Entry 1DQA (X-ray diffraction, 2.00 A resolution); this record covers chains C and D of the 4 polymer chains in the assembly.

[Chain C (and D)]
Molecule: Protein (hmg-CoA reductase)
Source organism: Homo sapiens
Notes: EC 1.1.1.34; fragment: catalytic portion; chain D of this document is another copy of the same molecule, construct and numbering; everything in this record applies to it too
UniProtKB: P04035 (HMDH_HUMAN); residue numbers follow UniProt; this construct covers 422-888
Amino-acid sequence (467 residues; row label = number of the first residue in the row):
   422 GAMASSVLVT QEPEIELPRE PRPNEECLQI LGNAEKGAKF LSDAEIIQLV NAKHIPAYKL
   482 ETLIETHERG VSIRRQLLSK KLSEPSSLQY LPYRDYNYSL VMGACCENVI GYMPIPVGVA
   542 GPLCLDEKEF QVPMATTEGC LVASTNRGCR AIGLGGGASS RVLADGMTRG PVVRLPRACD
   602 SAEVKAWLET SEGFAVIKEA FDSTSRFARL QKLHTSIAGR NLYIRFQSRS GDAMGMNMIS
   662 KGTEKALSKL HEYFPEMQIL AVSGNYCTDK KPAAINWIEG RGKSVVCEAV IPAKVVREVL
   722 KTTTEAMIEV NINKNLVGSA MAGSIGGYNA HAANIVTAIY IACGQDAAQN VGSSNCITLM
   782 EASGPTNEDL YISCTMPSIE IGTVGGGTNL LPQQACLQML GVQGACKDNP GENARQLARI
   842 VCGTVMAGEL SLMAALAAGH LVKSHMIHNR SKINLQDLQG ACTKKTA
Disordered / not traced: 422-467, 872-888 (chain D: 422-476, 873-888)
Sequence notes: engineered mutation I485 (Met in P04035)
Residues lining bound ligands:
  - coenzyme A (COA), molecule 1: P477, Y479, E528
  - coenzyme A (COA), molecule 2: E559, G560, C561, L562, A564, S565, N567, R568, R571, V720, K722, H752, N755, S852, L853, A856, L862, S865, H866, H869
  - 3-hydroxy-3-methyl-glutaric acid (MAH), molecule 1: E559, K735, A751, H752, N755, L853, L857, L862, H866
  - 3-hydroxy-3-methyl-glutaric acid (MAH), molecule 2: R590, M657, S684, N686, C688, D690, K691, K692
  - NADP (NAP; NADP nicotinamide-adenine-dinucleotide phosphate), molecule 1: T558, E559, L862, H866, N870, R871
  - NADP (NAP), molecule 2: R590, S626, R627, F628, S651, G652, D653, A654, M655, G656, M657, N658, M659, S661, D690, K691, D767, Q770, V805, G806, G807, G808, A826, P831
What the authors report for this chain:
  - binding site for coenzyme A: Y479, A564, S565, N567, R568, R571, K722, S852, S865, H866
  - binding site for NADP: E559, R590, S626 to F628, D653, M655, G656, M657, N658, M659, D767, V805, N870, R871
  - binding site for 3-hydroxy-3-methyl-glutaric acid: E559, R590, S684 to K692, K735, N755, L853
  - catalytic residues: K691, D767, H866
  - catalytic residues: E559 (proposed by the authors, not directly observed)
  - conformationally variable residues (order/disorder transition): N870, R871
  - post-translational modification sites: S872 (citing earlier work)
  - mutagenesis - M485I: unchanged catalytic activity

[How chain C and chain D interact]
Contacting residue pairs (246):
  Y479(C) - N567(D)
  L499(C) - Q552(D)
  K502(C) - Q552(D)
  L503(C) - M820(D)
  S508(C) - A816(D)
  S508(C) - Q819(D)  hydrogen bond
  L509(C) - M820(D)  hydrophobic
  Y511(C) - L812(D)  hydrophobic
  Y511(C) - P813(D)
  L512(C) - A816(D)
  Y517(C) - P535(D)  hydrophobic
  V522(C) - P537(D)  hydrophobic
  G524(C) - I868(D)
  G524(C) - H869(D)
  G524(C) - N870(D)
  G524(C) - R871(D)  hydrogen bond (backbone-backbone)
  A525(C) - T558(D)
  A525(C) - G560(D)  hydrogen bond (backbone-backbone)
  A525(C) - H869(D)  hydrogen bond (backbone-backbone)
  A525(C) - N870(D)  hydrogen bond (backbone-side chain)
  A525(C) - R871(D)
  C526(C) - T557(D)
  C526(C) - T558(D)  hydrogen bond (side chain-backbone)
  C526(C) - E559(D)  hydrogen bond (backbone-backbone)
  C526(C) - G560(D)  hydrogen bond (backbone-backbone)
  C526(C) - H869(D)
  C527(C) - P537(D)  hydrophobic
  C527(C) - G539(D)
  C527(C) - V563(D)  hydrophobic
  E528(C) - G539(D)
  E528(C) - G560(D)
  E528(C) - C561(D)  hydrogen bond (side chain-backbone)
  E528(C) - L562(D)
  E528(C) - V563(D)  hydrogen bond (side chain-backbone)
  E528(C) - A564(D)  hydrogen bond (side chain-backbone)
  E528(C) - H869(D)
  N529(C) - G539(D)
  N529(C) - V540(D)  hydrogen bond (side chain-backbone)
  V530(C) - V538(D)
  I531(C) - V538(D)  hydrogen bond (backbone-backbone)
  I531(C) - V540(D)  hydrophobic
  I531(C) - M820(D)  hydrophobic
  G532(C) - P537(D)
  G532(C) - V538(D)  hydrogen bond (backbone-backbone)
  Y533(C) - P535(D)  hydrophobic
  Y533(C) - I536(D)
  Y533(C) - V538(D)
  M534(C) - M534(D)
  M534(C) - P535(D)
  M534(C) - I536(D)  hydrogen bond (backbone-backbone)
  M534(C) - V538(D)  hydrophobic
  M534(C) - I762(D)
  M534(C) - A763(D)
  M534(C) - P813(D)
  M534(C) - Q814(D)  hydrogen bond
  M534(C) - C817(D)  hydrophobic
  P535(C) - Y517(D)  hydrophobic
  P535(C) - Y533(D)  hydrophobic
  P535(C) - M534(D)
  P535(C) - P813(D)
  P535(C) - Q814(D)
  I536(C) - Y533(D)
  I536(C) - M534(D)  hydrogen bond (backbone-backbone)
  I536(C) - I536(D)  hydrophobic
  I536(C) - I762(D)  hydrophobic
  I536(C) - Q814(D)
  P537(C) - Y517(D)
  P537(C) - V522(D)  hydrophobic
  P537(C) - C527(D)  hydrophobic
  P537(C) - G532(D)
  V538(C) - V530(D)
  V538(C) - I531(D)  hydrogen bond (backbone-backbone)
  V538(C) - G532(D)  hydrogen bond (backbone-backbone)
  V538(C) - Y533(D)
  V538(C) - M534(D)
  G539(C) - C527(D)
  G539(C) - E528(D)
  G539(C) - N529(D)
  V540(C) - N529(D)  hydrogen bond (backbone-side chain)
  V540(C) - I531(D)  hydrophobic
  Q552(C) - L499(D)
  Q552(C) - K502(D)
  T557(C) - C526(D)
  T558(C) - A525(D)
  T558(C) - C526(D)  hydrogen bond (backbone-side chain)
  T558(C) - G808(D)
  T558(C) - L811(D)
  E559(C) - C526(D)  hydrogen bond (backbone-backbone)
  E559(C) - K691(D)  salt bridge
  E559(C) - D767(D)
  G560(C) - A525(D)  hydrogen bond (backbone-backbone)
  G560(C) - C526(D)
  G560(C) - E528(D)
  C561(C) - E528(D)  hydrogen bond (backbone-side chain)
  L562(C) - E528(D)
  V563(C) - C527(D)  hydrophobic
  V563(C) - E528(D)  hydrogen bond (backbone-side chain)
  A564(C) - E528(D)  hydrogen bond (backbone-side chain)
  R595(C) - E730(D)  salt bridge
  R595(C) - N734(D)
  I638(C) - M742(D)
  A639(C) - V738(D)  hydrophobic
  A639(C) - M742(D)  hydrophobic
  N642(C) - N734(D)  hydrogen bond
  Y644(C) - N734(D)  hydrogen bond (side chain-backbone)
  Y644(C) - V738(D)
  Y644(C) - G739(D)
  Y644(C) - M742(D)  hydrophobic
  N658(C) - H866(D)
  N658(C) - M867(D)
  N658(C) - N870(D)  hydrogen bond
  N658(C) - R871(D)
  M659(C) - R871(D)
  S661(C) - V863(D)
  K662(C) - V863(D)
  K662(C) - M867(D)
  K662(C) - R871(D)
  E665(C) - V863(D)
  L681(C) - V731(D)
  L681(C) - N734(D)
  L681(C) - L857(D)
  V683(C) - L857(D)  hydrophobic
  V683(C) - L862(D)  hydrophobic
  S684(C) - K735(D)  hydrogen bond (backbone-side chain)
  G685(C) - K735(D)
  G685(C) - G739(D)
  N686(C) - K735(D)  hydrogen bond
  N686(C) - N736(D)  hydrogen bond
  N686(C) - G739(D)
  N686(C) - S740(D)  hydrogen bond
  N686(C) - A743(D)
  N686(C) - N750(D)  hydrogen bond (side chain-backbone)
  Y687(C) - M742(D)
  Y687(C) - A743(D)
  T689(C) - A743(D)
  K691(C) - E559(D)  salt bridge
  K691(C) - A754(D)
  K691(C) - N755(D)  hydrogen bond
  K692(C) - G748(D)
  K692(C) - N750(D)
  K692(C) - A751(D)  hydrogen bond (side chain-backbone)
  P693(C) - S745(D)  hydrogen bond (backbone-side chain)
  P693(C) - I746(D)
  P693(C) - G748(D)
  A694(C) - A743(D)
  A694(C) - G744(D)
  A695(C) - A743(D)  hydrogen bond (backbone-backbone)
  A695(C) - G744(D)  hydrogen bond (backbone-backbone)
  I696(C) - A743(D)  hydrogen bond (backbone-backbone)
  E730(C) - R595(D)  salt bridge
  E730(C) - L681(D)
  V731(C) - L681(D)
  N734(C) - R595(D)
  N734(C) - N642(D)  hydrogen bond
  N734(C) - Y644(D)  hydrogen bond (backbone-side chain)
  N734(C) - L681(D)
  K735(C) - S684(D)  hydrogen bond (side chain-backbone)
  K735(C) - G685(D)
  K735(C) - N686(D)  hydrogen bond
  N736(C) - N686(D)  hydrogen bond
  V738(C) - A639(D)  hydrophobic
  V738(C) - Y644(D)
  G739(C) - Y644(D)
  G739(C) - G685(D)
  G739(C) - N686(D)
  S740(C) - N686(D)  hydrogen bond
  M742(C) - S637(D)
  M742(C) - I638(D)
  M742(C) - Y644(D)  hydrophobic
  M742(C) - Y687(D)
  A743(C) - N686(D)
  A743(C) - T689(D)
  A743(C) - A694(D)
  A743(C) - A695(D)  hydrogen bond (backbone-backbone)
  A743(C) - I696(D)  hydrogen bond (backbone-backbone)
  G744(C) - A694(D)
  G744(C) - A695(D)  hydrogen bond (backbone-backbone)
  S745(C) - P693(D)  hydrogen bond (side chain-backbone)
  I746(C) - P693(D)
  G748(C) - N686(D)
  G748(C) - K692(D)
  N750(C) - N686(D)  hydrogen bond (backbone-side chain)
  N750(C) - K692(D)
  A751(C) - K692(D)  hydrogen bond (backbone-side chain)
  A754(C) - K691(D)
  A754(C) - A769(D)
  N755(C) - K691(D)  hydrogen bond
  N755(C) - A769(D)
  T758(C) - A768(D)
  T758(C) - A769(D)
  I762(C) - M534(D)
  I762(C) - I536(D)  hydrophobic
  I762(C) - I762(D)  hydrophobic
  A763(C) - M534(D)
  D767(C) - E559(D)
  A768(C) - T758(D)
  A769(C) - A754(D)
  A769(C) - N755(D)
  A769(C) - T758(D)
  A769(C) - N771(D)  hydrogen bond (backbone-side chain)
  N771(C) - A769(D)  hydrogen bond (side chain-backbone)
  N771(C) - V772(D)
  V772(C) - A754(D)  hydrophobic
  V772(C) - N771(D)
  G808(C) - T558(D)
  N810(C) - S872(D)
  L811(C) - T558(D)
  L812(C) - Y511(D)  hydrophobic
  P813(C) - Y511(D)
  P813(C) - M534(D)
  P813(C) - P535(D)
  Q814(C) - M534(D)  hydrogen bond
  Q814(C) - P535(D)
  A816(C) - S508(D)
  A816(C) - Y511(D)
  C817(C) - M534(D)  hydrophobic
  Q819(C) - E505(D)
  Q819(C) - S508(D)
  M820(C) - L499(D)  hydrophobic
  M820(C) - L503(D)
  M820(C) - S508(D)
  M820(C) - L509(D)  hydrophobic
  G822(C) - E505(D)
  L857(C) - L681(D)
  L857(C) - V683(D)  hydrophobic
  L862(C) - R590(D)
  L862(C) - V683(D)  hydrophobic
  V863(C) - S661(D)
  V863(C) - K662(D)
  V863(C) - E665(D)
  H866(C) - N658(D)
  M867(C) - N658(D)
  M867(C) - K662(D)
  I868(C) - G524(D)
  H869(C) - G524(D)
  H869(C) - A525(D)  hydrogen bond (backbone-backbone)
  H869(C) - C526(D)
  H869(C) - E528(D)
  N870(C) - G524(D)
  N870(C) - A525(D)
  N870(C) - N658(D)  hydrogen bond (backbone-side chain)
  R871(C) - G524(D)
  R871(C) - A525(D)
  R871(C) - N658(D)
  R871(C) - M659(D)
  R871(C) - K662(D)
Other interface residues (no listed pair), chain C (119 interface residues in all): S504, P513, A556, N567, R590, S637, A682, D690, G747, Q766, S775, G807, A858, G860
Other interface residues (no listed pair), chain D (121 interface residues in all): Y479, L512, P513, A556, V593, A682, D690, G747, G765, Q766, S775, G807, G822, A858, G860

[Summary]
119 residues of chain C and 121 residues of chain D are in contact; the contacts include 58 hydrogen bonds and
4 salt bridges. Among the polar pairs are E559(C)-K691(D), R595(C)-E730(D) and S508(C)-Q819(D). The paper
reports catalytic residues K691(C), D767(C) and H866(C) among others; M485I of chain C leaves catalytic
activity unchanged.
Both chains are Protein (hmg-CoA reductase) (Homo sapiens). Entry 1DQA (Complex of the catalytic portion of
human hmg-CoA reductase with hmg, CoA, and nadp+) was determined by X-ray diffraction, deposited together with
1DQ8 and 1DQ9.
